PDB entry 5EIT | X-ray diffraction, 2.68 A resolution | chains A and B of the 4 polymer chains in the assembly

== Chain A (and B) ==
Protein: Estrogen receptor
From: Homo sapiens
Notes: fragment: ligand-binding domain; chain B of this document is another copy of the same molecule, construct and numbering; everything in this record applies to it too
UniProtKB: P03372 (ESR1_HUMAN); residues 298-554 here = UniProt positions 298-554
Amino-acid sequence (257 residues; row label = number of the first residue in the row):
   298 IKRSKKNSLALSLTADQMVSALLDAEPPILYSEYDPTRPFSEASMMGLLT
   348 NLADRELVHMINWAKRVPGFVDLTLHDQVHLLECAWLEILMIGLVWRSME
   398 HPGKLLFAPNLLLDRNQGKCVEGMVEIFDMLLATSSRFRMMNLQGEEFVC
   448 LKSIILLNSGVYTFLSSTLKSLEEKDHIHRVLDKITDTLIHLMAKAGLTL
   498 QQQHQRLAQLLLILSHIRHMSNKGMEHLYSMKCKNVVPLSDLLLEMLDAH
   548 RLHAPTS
Disordered / not traced: 298-304, 461-471, 550-554 (chain B: 298-305, 461-470, 551-554)
Sequence notes: engineered mutation Ser-537 (Tyr in P03372)
Small-molecule neighbours: 5P1 (2-(4-hydroxyphenyl)-3-(trifluoromethyl)imidazo[1,2-a]pyridin-6-ol): Met-343, Leu-346, Thr-347, Leu-349, Ala-350, Glu-353, Trp-383, Leu-384, Leu-387, Met-388, Leu-391, Arg-394, Phe-404, Met-421, Ile-424, Gly-521, His-524, Leu-525

== How chain A and chain B interact ==
Contacting residue pairs (58; chain A residue first):
  Ala-430(A) / Tyr-459(B)
  Arg-434(A) / Tyr-459(B)  hydrogen bond
  Arg-434(A) / His-476(B)
  Ile-451(A) / Leu-509(B)  hydrophobic
  Asn-455(A) / Leu-509(B)
  Asn-455(A) / His-513(B)  hydrogen bond (backbone-side chain)
  Ser-456(A) / His-513(B)
  Tyr-459(A) / Ala-430(B)
  Tyr-459(A) / Arg-434(B)  hydrogen bond
  Tyr-459(A) / Ile-510(B)
  Tyr-459(A) / His-513(B)
  His-476(A) / Arg-434(B)
  Asp-480(A) / Gln-502(B)
  Asp-480(A) / Gln-506(B)  hydrogen bond
  Thr-483(A) / His-501(B)
  Thr-483(A) / Ala-505(B)
  Asp-484(A) / Gln-498(B)
  Asp-484(A) / His-501(B)  salt bridge
  Asp-484(A) / Gln-502(B)  hydrogen bond
  Ile-487(A) / His-501(B)
  Gln-498(A) / Asp-484(B)
  His-501(A) / Thr-483(B)
  His-501(A) / Asp-484(B)  salt bridge
  His-501(A) / Ile-487(B)
  His-501(A) / His-501(B)
  His-501(A) / Leu-504(B)
  Gln-502(A) / Asp-480(B)
  Gln-502(A) / Asp-484(B)  hydrogen bond
  Leu-504(A) / His-501(B)
  Ala-505(A) / Thr-483(B)
  Ala-505(A) / Leu-508(B)  hydrophobic
  Gln-506(A) / Asp-480(B)  hydrogen bond
  Leu-508(A) / Ala-505(B)  hydrophobic
  Leu-508(A) / Leu-509(B)  hydrophobic
  Leu-509(A) / Ile-451(B)  hydrophobic
  Leu-509(A) / Asn-455(B)  hydrogen bond (backbone-side chain)
  Leu-509(A) / Leu-508(B)  hydrophobic
  Leu-509(A) / Leu-511(B)  hydrophobic
  Ile-510(A) / Tyr-459(B)
  Leu-511(A) / Leu-509(B)  hydrophobic
  Leu-511(A) / Ser-512(B)
  Ser-512(A) / Leu-511(B)
  Ser-512(A) / Arg-515(B)  hydrogen bond
  His-513(A) / Asn-455(B)  hydrogen bond (side chain-backbone)
  His-513(A) / Ser-456(B)  hydrogen bond (side chain-backbone)
  His-513(A) / Tyr-459(B)
  His-513(A) / Arg-515(B)  hydrogen bond
  Arg-515(A) / Ser-512(B)  hydrogen bond
  Arg-515(A) / His-513(B)
  Arg-515(A) / His-516(B)
  His-516(A) / Arg-515(B)  hydrogen bond
  His-516(A) / Asn-519(B)  hydrogen bond
  Asn-519(A) / His-516(B)  hydrogen bond
  Asn-519(A) / Asn-519(B)  hydrogen bond
  Lys-520(A) / His-547(B)
  Lys-520(A) / Leu-549(B)
  Glu-523(A) / Glu-523(B)
  Leu-549(A) / Lys-520(B)
Also at the interface, not in a pair above, chain A (36 interface residues in all): Met-427, Gly-457, Val-458, Leu-479, Leu-497, Gln-500, His-547
Also at the interface, not in a pair above, chain B (35 interface residues in all): Glu-385, Val-458, Thr-460, Leu-497, His-550

== In short ==
36 residues of chain A face 35 of chain B across their interface, with 17 hydrogen bonds and 2 salt bridges.
Polar contacts include Asp-484(A)/His-501(B), Arg-434(A)/Tyr-459(B) and Asn-455(A)/His-513(B). Ligands of
chain A: compound 5P1.
Both chains are Estrogen receptor (Homo sapiens). Entry 5EIT (Crystal Structure of the ER-alpha Ligand-binding
Domain (Y537S) in Complex with the imidazopyridine derivative
2-(4-hydroxyphenyl)-3-(trifluoromethyl)imidazo[1,2-a]pyridin-6-ol) was determined by X-ray diffraction,
deposited together with 4ZN7, 4ZNH, 4ZNS, 4ZNT, 4ZNU, 4ZNV and 50 further entries.
